5UJT - chains A and B of the 3 polymer chains in the assembly; structure by X-ray diffraction, 1.94 A resolution.

# Chain A
Molecule: MHC class II antigen
Source organism: Homo sapiens
UniProtKB: Q5Y7C3 (Q5Y7C3_HUMAN); the construct lacks a stretch of the UniProt sequence, so the offset changes along the chain: -2 to 9 = UniProt 23-34; 10-181 = UniProt 36-207
Chain sequence (185 residues; each row starts with the number of its first residue; numbers below 1 keep their minus sign (Gly-2 is residue -2)):
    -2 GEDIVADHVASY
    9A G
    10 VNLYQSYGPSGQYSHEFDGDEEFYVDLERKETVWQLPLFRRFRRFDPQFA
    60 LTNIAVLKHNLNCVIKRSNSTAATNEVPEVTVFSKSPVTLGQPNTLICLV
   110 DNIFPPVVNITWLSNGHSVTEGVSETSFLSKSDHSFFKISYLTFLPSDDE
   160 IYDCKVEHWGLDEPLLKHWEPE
Not modelled in the structure: -2 to -1
Sequence notes: conflict Cys72 (Ile98 in Q5Y7C3)
Disulfide bonds: Cys107-Cys163
Glycans and other covalent adducts: N-acetylglucosamine (NAG) linked to Asn78, Asn118

# Chain B
Molecule: MHC class II HLA-DQ-beta-1
Source organism: Homo sapiens
UniProtKB: O19707 (O19707_HUMAN); numbering as in UniProt (aligned over 3-191)
Chain sequence (189 residues; each row starts with the number of its first residue):
     3 SPEDFVYQFKGMCYFTNGTERVRLVTRYIYNREEYARFDSDVGVYRAVTP
    53 LGPPAAEYWNSQKEVLERTRAELDTVCRHNYQLELRTTLQRRVEPTVTIS
   103 PSRTEALNHHNLLVCSVTDFYPAQIKVRWFRNDQEETTGVVSTPLIRNGD
   153 WTFQILVMLEMTPQRGDVYTCHVEHPSLQNPIIVEWRAQ
Not modelled in the structure: 105
Disulfide bonds: Cys15-Cys79, Cys117-Cys173

# Chain A / chain B interface
Residue-residue contacts - 122 pairs, chain A then chain B:
  Ile1(A) with Tyr16(B), hydrophobic; Arg25(B)
  Ala3(A) with Tyr16(B), hydrophobic; Phe17(B); Thr18(B)
  Asp4(A) with Phe17(B), hydrogen bond (backbone-backbone); Thr18(B); Asn19(B), hydrogen bond (side chain-backbone)
  His5(A) with Tyr16(B); Phe17(B), hydrogen bond (backbone-backbone); Tyr83(B); Leu91(B)
  Val6(A) with Cys15(B); Tyr16(B), hydrophobic
  Ala7(A) with Gly13(B); Met14(B); Cys15(B), hydrogen bond (backbone-backbone)
  Ser8(A) with Gly13(B); Met14(B)
  Tyr9(A) with Gly13(B), hydrogen bond (backbone-backbone); Cys15(B), hydrophobic; Asn82(B); Glu86(B), hydrogen bond
  Gly9A(A) with Phe11(B); Lys12(B); Gly13(B), hydrogen bond (backbone-backbone)
  Val10(A) with Phe11(B)
  Asn11(A) with Gln10(B); Phe11(B), hydrogen bond (backbone-backbone)
  Leu12(A) with Val8(B), hydrophobic; Tyr9(B)
  Tyr13(A) with Val8(B); Tyr9(B), hydrogen bond (backbone-backbone)
  Gln14(A) with Asp6(B), hydrogen bond; Phe7(B); Val8(B)
  Ser15(A) with Asp6(B), hydrogen bond; Phe7(B), hydrogen bond (side chain-backbone)
  Tyr16(A) with Pro4(B), hydrophobic; Asp6(B), hydrogen bond (backbone-side chain)
  Phe26(A) with Glu86(B); Thr90(B); Leu91(B), hydrophobic; Trp153(B)
  Asp27(A) with Arg149(B), hydrogen bond (backbone-side chain)
  Gly28(A) with Arg149(B)
  Asp29(A) with Tyr123(B); Arg149(B), salt bridge; Trp153(B)
  Glu30(A) with Trp153(B), hydrogen bond (backbone-side chain)
  Glu31(A) with Glu86(B); Thr90(B); Trp153(B)
  Leu45(A) with Arg93(B); Trp153(B), hydrophobic
  Leu47(A) with Thr89(B)
  Phe48(A) with Thr90(B); Trp153(B), hydrophobic
  Phe51(A) with Thr89(B)
  Arg52(A) with Glu86(B), salt bridge; Thr89(B); Thr90(B)
  Leu66(A) with Tyr9(B), hydrophobic; Phe11(B)
  Asn69(A) with Tyr9(B), hydrogen bond
  Leu70(A) with Phe7(B); Tyr9(B), hydrophobic; Tyr32(B), hydrophobic
  Val73(A) with Tyr32(B), hydrophobic; Tyr37(B); Leu53(B), hydrophobic
  Ile74(A) with Phe7(B), hydrophobic; Tyr32(B)
  Arg76(A) with Leu53(B), hydrogen bond (side chain-backbone); Pro56(B)
  Ser77(A) with Tyr32(B), hydrogen bond
  Ser79(A) with Phe7(B)
  Thr80(A) with Phe7(B); Tyr32(B), hydrogen bond (backbone-side chain); Asn33(B), hydrogen bond (backbone-side chain)
  Ala81(A) with Asp6(B); Phe7(B), hydrophobic; Asn33(B)
  Ala82(A) with Asp6(B), hydrogen bond (backbone-backbone); Asn33(B)
  Asn84(A) with Ser3(B)
  Glu85(A) with Arg34(B), salt bridge
  Phe92(A) with Ile148(B), hydrophobic; Asn150(B); Gln156(B)
  Ser93(A) with Gln156(B), hydrogen bond (backbone-side chain)
  Lys94(A) with Thr120(B); Asp121(B), salt bridge; Asp152(B), salt bridge; Thr154(B), hydrogen bond; Gln156(B)
  Ser95(A) with Asp121(B), hydrogen bond
  Pro96(A) with Thr100(B); Thr120(B)
  Ile106(A) with Asn150(B)
  Phe113(A) with Val8(B), hydrophobic; Gln10(B); Asn33(B); Arg34(B)
  Pro114(A) with Asp6(B)
  Thr135(A) with Gly151(B)
  Lys140(A) with Lys12(B), hydrogen bond (backbone-side chain)
  Asp142(A) with Arg34(B), salt bridge
  His143(A) with Gln10(B), hydrogen bond (backbone-side chain); Lys12(B), hydrogen bond; Ile31(B); Arg34(B); Glu36(B), salt bridge
  Ser144(A) with Arg34(B)
  Phe145(A) with Gln10(B)
  Ile148(A) with Asn150(B); Gly151(B)
  Tyr150(A) with Asn150(B), hydrogen bond (side chain-backbone); Gly151(B), hydrogen bond (side chain-backbone); Asp152(B), hydrogen bond (side chain-backbone)
  Trp168(A) with Ser3(B); Pro4(B), hydrophobic
Other interface residues (no listed pair), chain A (65 interface residues in all): Val2, His24, Gln44, Asn62, Pro115, Val116, Ser139, Phe146
Other interface residues (no listed pair), chain B (55 interface residues in all): Glu5, Val27, Arg29, Tyr30, Trp61, Val78, Cys79, Leu85, Thr98, Ser118, Phe155

# In short
65 residues of chain A and 55 residues of chain B are in contact; the contacts include 30 hydrogen bonds and 7
salt bridges. Among the polar pairs are Asp29(A)-Arg149(B), Arg52(A)-Glu86(B) and Glu85(A)-Arg34(B).
N-acetylglucosamine is covalently linked to Asn78(A) and Asn118(A).
Chain A is MHC class II antigen and chain B is MHC class II HLA-DQ-beta-1, both from Homo sapiens; the
structure, Crystal structure of human HLA-DQ8 in complex with insulin mimotope binding in register 3, was
determined by X-ray diffraction together with 6BLQ, 6BLR and 6BLX from the same study.
